Entry 2W55 (X-ray diffraction, 3.40 A resolution); this record covers chains A and B.

# Chain A
Molecule: Xanthine dehydrogenase
Source organism: Rhodobacter capsulatus
Notes: EC 1.1.1.204
UniProt: O54050 (O54050_RHOCA); numbering as in UniProt (aligned over 1-462)
Amino-acid sequence (462 residues; row label = number of the first residue in the row):
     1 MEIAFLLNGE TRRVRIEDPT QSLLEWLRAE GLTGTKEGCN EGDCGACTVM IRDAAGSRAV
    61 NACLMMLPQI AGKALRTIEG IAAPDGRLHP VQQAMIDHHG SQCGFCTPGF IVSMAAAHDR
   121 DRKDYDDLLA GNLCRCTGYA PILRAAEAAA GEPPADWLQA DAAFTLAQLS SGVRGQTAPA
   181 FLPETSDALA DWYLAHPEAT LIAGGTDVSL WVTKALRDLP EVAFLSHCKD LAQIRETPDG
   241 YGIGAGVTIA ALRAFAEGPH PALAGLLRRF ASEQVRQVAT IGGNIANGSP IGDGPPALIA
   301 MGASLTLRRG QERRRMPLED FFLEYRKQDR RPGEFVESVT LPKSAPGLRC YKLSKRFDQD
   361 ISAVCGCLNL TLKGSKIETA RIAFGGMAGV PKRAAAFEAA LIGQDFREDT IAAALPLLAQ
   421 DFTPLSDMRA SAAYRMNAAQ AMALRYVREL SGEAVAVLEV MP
Unresolved in the structure: 167-178
Sequence notes: conflict Trp26 (Leu in O54050)
Metal / ion sites: 2Fe-2S cluster Fe site 1: Cys44, Cys47; 2Fe-2S cluster Fe site 2: Cys103, Cys106, Cys134, Cys136
Residues lining bound ligands:
  - FAD (flavin-adenine dinucleotide): Glu41, Gly42, Asp43, Leu64, Leu201, Ile202, Ala203, Gly204, Gly205, Thr206, Asp207, Val208, Leu210, Trp211, Leu225, Leu231, Ala245, Arg269, Phe270, Ala271, Val275, Val278, Ala279, Thr280, Gly282, Gly283, Asn284, Ala286, Asn287, Ile291, Gly292, Asp293, Gly294, Arg330, Phe335, Val336, Lys352, Gln359, Asp360
  - 2Fe-2S cluster (FES), molecule 1: Leu24, Gly38, Cys39, Asn40, Gly42, Asp43, Cys44, Gly45, Ala46, Cys47, Asn61, Cys63
  - 2Fe-2S cluster (FES), molecule 2: Gln102, Cys103, Gly104, Phe105, Cys106, Cys134, Arg135, Cys136, Thr137
  - XAX ({[(5aR,8R,9aR)-2-amino-4-oxo-6,7-di(sulfanyl-kappaS)-3,5,5a,8,9a,10-hexahydro-4H-pyrano[3,2-g]pteridin-8-yl]methyl dihydrogenato(2-) phosphate}(hydroxy)oxo(thioxo)molybdenum): Gln102, Cys103, Cys136

# Chain B
Molecule: Xanthine dehydrogenase
Source organism: Rhodobacter capsulatus
Notes: EC 1.1.1.204
UniProt: O54051 (O54051_RHOCA); residue numbers follow UniProt; this construct covers 1-777
Amino-acid sequence (777 residues; each row starts with the number of its first residue):
     1 MSVGKPLPHD SARAHVTGQA RYLDDLPCPA NTLHLAFGLS TEASAAITGL DLEPVRESPG
    61 VIAVFTAADL PHDNDASPAP SPEPVLATGE VHFVGQPIFL VAATSHRAAR IAARKARITY
   121 APRPAILTLD QALAADSRFE GGPVIWARGD VETALAGAAH LAEGCFEIGG QEHFYLEGQA
   181 ALALPAEGGV VIHCSSQHPS EIQHKVAHAL GLAFHDVRVE MRRMGGGFGG KQSQGNHLAI
   241 ACAVAARATG RPCKMRYDRD DDMVITGKRH DFRIRYRIGA DASGKLLGAD FVHLARCGWS
   301 ADLSLPVCDR AMLHADGSYF VPALRIESHR LRTNTQSNTA FRGFGGPQGA LGMERAIEHL
   361 ARGMGRDPAE LRALNFYDPP ERGGLSAPPS PPEPIATKKT QTTHYGQEVA DCVLGELVTR
   421 LQKSANFTTR RAEIAAWNST NRTLARGIAL SPVKFGISFT LTHLNQAGAL VQIYTDGSVA
   481 LNHGGTEMGQ GLHAKMVQVA AAVLGIDPVQ VRITATDTSK VPNTSATAAS SGADMNGMAV
   541 KDACETLRGR LAGFVAAREG CAARDVIFDA GQVQASGKSW RFAEIVAAAY MARISLSATG
   601 FYATPKLSWD RLRGQGRPFL YFAYGAAITE VVIDRLTGEN RILRTDILHD AGASLNPALD
   661 IGQIEGAYVQ GAGWLTTEEL VWDHCGRLMT HAPSTYKIPA FSDRPRIFNV ALWDQPNREE
   721 TIFRSKAVGE PPFLLGISAF LALHDACAAC GPHWPDLQAP ATPEAVLAAV RRAEGRA
Unresolved in the structure: 1, 382-397
Sequence notes: engineered mutation Gln232 (Glu in O54051); conflict Arg772 (Gly in O54051)
Metal / ion sites: barium ion: Glu172, Tyr175, Thr266, Gly267
Residues lining bound ligands:
  - hypoxanthine (HPA): Gln232, Pro306, Arg310, Phe344, Ser458, Phe459, Thr460, Leu461, Leu464, Ala528, Ala529, Glu730
  - XAX ({[(5aR,8R,9aR)-2-amino-4-oxo-6,7-di(sulfanyl-kappaS)-3,5,5a,8,9a,10-hexahydro-4H-pyrano[3,2-g]pteridin-8-yl]methyl dihydrogenato(2-) phosphate}(hydroxy)oxo(thioxo)molybdenum): Gln197, Gly226, Gly227, Phe228, Gly229, Gln232, Ala340, Phe341, Arg342, Gly343, Phe344, Met488, Gly489, Gln490, Leu492, Thr527, Ala528, Ala529, Ser530, Ser531, Gly532, Ala533, Gln663, Gly729, Glu730

# Chain A / chain B interface
Residue-residue contacts - 155 pairs, chain A then chain B:
  Arg28(A) - Asp24(B)  salt bridge
  Arg28(A) - Asp25(B)  salt bridge
  Thr33(A) - Asp25(B)  hydrogen bond (side chain-backbone)
  Gly34(A) - Gly18(B)
  Lys36(A) - Gly18(B)
  Lys36(A) - Ala20(B)
  Lys36(A) - Asp25(B)  salt bridge
  Glu37(A) - Leu176(B)
  Glu37(A) - Arg256(B)  salt bridge
  Gly38(A) - Arg259(B)
  Cys39(A) - Arg259(B)
  Cys39(A) - Pro693(B)  hydrophobic
  Glu41(A) - Asp260(B)
  Glu41(A) - Ala692(B)
  Glu41(A) - Pro693(B)
  Asp43(A) - Pro693(B)
  Asp43(A) - Ser694(B)  hydrogen bond
  Ile78(A) - Val16(B)
  Ile78(A) - Thr17(B)
  Ile78(A) - Gly18(B)
  Gly86(A) - Arg13(B)
  Leu88(A) - Arg13(B)
  Leu88(A) - Thr17(B)
  Gln92(A) - Val16(B)  hydrogen bond (side chain-backbone)
  Met95(A) - Val16(B)  hydrophobic
  Ile96(A) - Ala12(B)
  Ile96(A) - Arg13(B)
  Ile96(A) - Val16(B)  hydrophobic
  His99(A) - Leu7(B)
  His99(A) - Pro8(B)
  His99(A) - Ala658(B)
  Ser101(A) - His15(B)  hydrogen bond
  Gln102(A) - His9(B)
  Gln102(A) - His15(B)
  Gln102(A) - Gly489(B)
  Gln102(A) - Gly662(B)
  Gln102(A) - Gln663(B)  hydrogen bond
  Cys103(A) - His15(B)
  Cys103(A) - Tyr22(B)  hydrogen bond (backbone-side chain)
  Cys103(A) - Met224(B)
  Cys103(A) - Gly225(B)  hydrogen bond (side chain-backbone)
  Cys103(A) - Gly226(B)
  Cys103(A) - Met488(B)
  Cys103(A) - Gly489(B)
  Gly104(A) - His15(B)
  Gly104(A) - Tyr22(B)  hydrogen bond (backbone-side chain)
  Phe105(A) - Tyr22(B)  hydrogen bond (backbone-side chain)
  Phe105(A) - Leu176(B)
  Phe105(A) - Glu177(B)
  Thr107(A) - His15(B)
  Thr107(A) - Val16(B)
  Phe110(A) - Phe701(B)  hydrophobic
  Ile111(A) - Val16(B)  hydrophobic
  Asp126(A) - Ser702(B)
  Asp126(A) - Arg704(B)  salt bridge
  Asp126(A) - Arg706(B)  salt bridge
  Leu129(A) - Phe701(B)  hydrophobic
  Leu133(A) - Phe174(B)  hydrophobic
  Leu133(A) - Leu176(B)
  Leu133(A) - Ile698(B)  hydrophobic
  Arg135(A) - Gln171(B)
  Arg135(A) - Glu172(B)  hydrogen bond (side chain-backbone)
  Arg135(A) - His173(B)  hydrogen bond (side chain-backbone)
  Arg135(A) - Phe174(B)
  Arg135(A) - Leu176(B)
  Arg135(A) - Phe228(B)
  Arg135(A) - Phe341(B)
  Arg135(A) - Gln670(B)
  Arg135(A) - Glu678(B)  salt bridge
  Arg135(A) - Ile698(B)
  Arg135(A) - Pro699(B)
  Cys136(A) - Phe228(B)  hydrophobic
  Cys136(A) - Gly666(B)
  Thr137(A) - Glu665(B)
  Thr137(A) - Gly666(B)
  Gly138(A) - Gly666(B)
  Gly138(A) - Val669(B)
  Gly138(A) - Arg704(B)
  Tyr139(A) - Pro699(B)  hydrogen bond (side chain-backbone)
  Tyr139(A) - Ala700(B)
  Tyr139(A) - Phe701(B)  hydrophobic
  Ala140(A) - Phe708(B)  hydrophobic
  Pro141(A) - Glu665(B)
  Ile142(A) - Phe701(B)  hydrophobic
  Leu143(A) - Phe701(B)  hydrophobic
  Leu143(A) - Arg704(B)
  Arg144(A) - Glu665(B)  salt bridge
  Val212(A) - Arg107(B)  hydrogen bond (backbone-side chain)
  Lys214(A) - Arg110(B)
  Lys214(A) - Arg114(B)  hydrogen bond (backbone-side chain)
  Lys214(A) - Asp260(B)
  Leu216(A) - Arg107(B)
  Leu216(A) - Ile111(B)  hydrophobic
  Leu216(A) - Arg114(B)
  Leu353(A) - Thr637(B)
  Leu353(A) - Glu639(B)
  Ser354(A) - Pro763(B)
  Lys355(A) - Thr677(B)
  Lys355(A) - Glu679(B)
  Lys355(A) - Pro763(B)
  Arg356(A) - Lys697(B)
  Arg356(A) - Ile698(B)  hydrogen bond (side chain-backbone)
  Arg356(A) - Ala700(B)
  Arg356(A) - Asp703(B)
  Phe357(A) - Glu639(B)
  Phe357(A) - Asn640(B)
  Phe357(A) - Arg641(B)
  Asp358(A) - Ser702(B)  hydrogen bond
  Gln359(A) - Lys697(B)  hydrogen bond (backbone-side chain)
  Asp360(A) - Ser694(B)
  Asp360(A) - Lys697(B)
  Ile361(A) - Ser694(B)
  Glu408(A) - Arg442(B)  salt bridge
  Met428(A) - Val681(B)  hydrophobic
  Met428(A) - Met689(B)
  Met428(A) - Thr690(B)
  Met428(A) - Thr695(B)
  Arg429(A) - Thr695(B)
  Ala430(A) - Glu764(B)
  Ser431(A) - Glu764(B)  hydrogen bond
  Tyr434(A) - Thr637(B)  hydrogen bond (side chain-backbone)
  Tyr434(A) - Pro763(B)
  Tyr434(A) - Glu764(B)
  Tyr434(A) - Leu767(B)  hydrophobic
  Asn437(A) - Leu767(B)
  Asn437(A) - Arg771(B)  hydrogen bond
  Ala441(A) - Leu636(B)
  Leu444(A) - Leu636(B)  hydrophobic
  Arg445(A) - Asp634(B)  salt bridge
  Arg445(A) - Leu636(B)
  Arg445(A) - Glu639(B)  salt bridge
  Arg448(A) - Arg442(B)
  Arg448(A) - Thr443(B)  hydrogen bond
  Glu453(A) - Arg442(B)  salt bridge
  Glu453(A) - Thr443(B)  hydrogen bond
  Ala454(A) - Asn441(B)
  Ala454(A) - Thr443(B)
  Ala454(A) - Leu444(B)
  Val455(A) - Thr443(B)
  Val455(A) - Leu444(B)
  Val455(A) - Asp634(B)
  Ala456(A) - Leu444(B)
  Val457(A) - Leu444(B)  hydrophobic
  Val457(A) - Val632(B)  hydrophobic
  Val457(A) - Glu639(B)
  Val457(A) - Arg641(B)
  Leu458(A) - Arg641(B)
  Val460(A) - Leu444(B)  hydrophobic
  Val460(A) - Val632(B)  hydrophobic
  Val460(A) - Arg641(B)  hydrogen bond (backbone-side chain)
  Val460(A) - Leu643(B)
  Met461(A) - Arg446(B)  hydrogen bond (backbone-side chain)
  Pro462(A) - Leu643(B)
  Pro462(A) - Arg706(B)
  Pro462(A) - Ile707(B)  hydrophobic
Other interface residues (no listed pair), chain A (79 interface residues in all): Cys44, Glu79, Cys106, Pro108, Tyr125, Ala130, Cys134, Ala215, Lys352, Ala438
Other interface residues (no listed pair), chain B (82 interface residues in all): Pro6, Asp258, Trp437, Thr762

# In short
79 residues of chain A and 82 residues of chain B are in contact; the contacts include 24 hydrogen bonds and
12 salt bridges. Among the polar pairs are Arg28(A)-Asp24(B), Arg28(A)-Asp25(B) and Lys36(A)-Asp25(B).
Compound XAX is bound between chain A and chain B.
Chain A is Xanthine dehydrogenase and chain B is Xanthine dehydrogenase, both from Rhodobacter capsulatus; the
structure, Crystal Structure of Xanthine Dehydrogenase (E232Q variant) from Rhodobacter capsulatus in Complex
with Hypoxanthine, was determined by X-ray diffraction (same publication as 2W3R and 2W3S).
